Entry 6QPH (X-ray diffraction, 3.40 A resolution); this record covers chains A and C of the 11 polymer chains in the assembly.

# Chain A
Molecule: Photosystem I P700 chlorophyll a apoprotein A1
Source organism: Dunaliella salina
Notes: EC 1.97.1.12
UniProt: D0FXV2 (D0FXV2_DUNSA); residue numbers follow UniProt; this construct covers 13-751
Chain sequence (739 residues; each row starts with the number of its first residue):
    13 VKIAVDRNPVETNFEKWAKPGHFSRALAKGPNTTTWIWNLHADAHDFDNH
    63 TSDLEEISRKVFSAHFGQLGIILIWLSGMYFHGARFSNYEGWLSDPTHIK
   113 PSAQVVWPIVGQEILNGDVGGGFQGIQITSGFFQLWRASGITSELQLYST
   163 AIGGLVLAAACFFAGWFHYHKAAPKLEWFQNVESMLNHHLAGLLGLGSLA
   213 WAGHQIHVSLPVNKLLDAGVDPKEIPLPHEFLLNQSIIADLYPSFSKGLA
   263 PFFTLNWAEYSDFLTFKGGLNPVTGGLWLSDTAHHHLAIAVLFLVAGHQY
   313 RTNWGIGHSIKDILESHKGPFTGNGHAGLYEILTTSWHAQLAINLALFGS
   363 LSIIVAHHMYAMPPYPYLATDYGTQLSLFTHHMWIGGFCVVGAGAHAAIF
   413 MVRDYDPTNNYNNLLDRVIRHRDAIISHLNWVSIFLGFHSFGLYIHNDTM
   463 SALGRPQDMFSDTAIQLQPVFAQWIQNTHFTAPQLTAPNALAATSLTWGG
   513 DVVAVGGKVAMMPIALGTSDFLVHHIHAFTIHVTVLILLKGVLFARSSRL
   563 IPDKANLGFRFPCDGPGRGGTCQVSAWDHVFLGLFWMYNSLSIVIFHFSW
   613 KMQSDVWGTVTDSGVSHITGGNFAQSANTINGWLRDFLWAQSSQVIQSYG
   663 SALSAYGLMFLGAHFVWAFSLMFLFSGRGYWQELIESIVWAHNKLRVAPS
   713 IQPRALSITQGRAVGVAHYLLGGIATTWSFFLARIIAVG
Ion coordination: chlorophyll a Mg near Q124 (its only coordinating residue here); 4Fe-4S cluster Fe: C575, C584 (shared with 2 residues of chain B)
Small-molecule neighbours:
  - beta-carotene (BCR), molecule 1: I84, W87, L88, L208, G209
  - beta-carotene (BCR), molecule 2: T162, G165, G166, L169, L208, L211, A212, F264
  - beta-carotene (BCR), molecule 3: A354, A358, L359, S362, V402, A405, G406, A409, L550, V554
  - beta-carotene (BCR), molecule 4: N442, I446, F450
  - beta-carotene (BCR), molecule 5: M671, G674, A675, F677, V678, L733, I736, A737, W740
  - chlorophyll a isomer (CL0): Y600, N601, S604, I605, F608, L650, S654, I658, F672, H676, W679, Y731, T738, T739, F742
  - chlorophyll a (CLA), molecule 1: V13, K14, I15, W190, S196, H200, L208, W316
  - chlorophyll a (CLA), molecule 2: I15, F74, F78, L169, A172, C173, A176, F179, H180, A184, W190
  - chlorophyll a (CLA), molecule 3: V22, T24, N25, F26, K28, W29, H34, F59, E68, K72, S75, A76, G79, F174, G177, W178, Y181, H182
  - chlorophyll a (CLA), molecule 4: W29, P32, W48, I49, W50, L52, H53
  - chlorophyll a (CLA), molecule 5: W29, H34, F35, L52, H53, A56, H57, F59, H62, A76, G79, Q80
  - chlorophyll a (CLA), molecule 6: T46, I49, W50, I697, I700, V701, H704, V709, P711, P715, R716, L718
  - chlorophyll a (CLA), molecule 7: W50, F677, V678, F681, L718, Q722, A725, V726, A729, H730, L733
  - chlorophyll a (CLA), molecule 8: H53, A54, D55, A56, H57, D58, H350, L353, L357, F400, C401, V403, G404, A407, H408, I411, R415, F571, R572, W589, V592, L596
  - chlorophyll a (CLA), molecule 9: H57, F59, I69, V73, A76, H77, Q80, L81, L85, L88, W349, H350, Q352, L353, N356, L357
  - chlorophyll a (CLA), molecule 10: H57, Q80, I83, I84, W87, L357, F360, I397, F400
  - chlorophyll a (CLA), molecule 11: F74, H77, F78, L81, W190, F191, N193, S196, M197, H200, H201, L205, W349
  - chlorophyll a (CLA), molecule 12: I86, W87, S89, G90, M91, F93, H94, F98, Q116, V117, W119
  - chlorophyll a (CLA), molecule 13: W87, M91, H94, A115, Q116, Q139, I140, T141, S142, F144, A667, Y668, M671, W740, L744
  - chlorophyll a (CLA), molecule 14: W87, M91, T141, S142, F144, S389, T392, H393, W396, I397, F400, I736, T739, W740
  - chlorophyll a (CLA), molecule 15: W87, L88, S142, G143, F144, L147, F360, L363, S364, V367, M371, Y377, L390, H393, H394, I397
  - chlorophyll a (CLA), molecule 16: Q116, V117, V118, W119, I121, V122, Q124, L127, I138, A667, L670, M671
  - chlorophyll a (CLA), molecule 17: S151, Q158, S161, T162, G165, G209, A212, W213, H216
  - chlorophyll a (CLA), molecule 18: V194, M197, L198, H201, I322, Y342, L345, Q352, I355, N356, L359
  - chlorophyll a (CLA), molecule 19: L198, L202, L206, L304, F305, A308, Y312, I322, I325, L359
  - chlorophyll a (CLA), molecule 20: N199, H200, A203, G204, L208, L306, G309, H310, Q311, Y312, T314, W316, I318
  - chlorophyll a (CLA), molecule 21: L205, L206, G209, S210, W213, Q217, H297, H298, I301, F305, V367, M371, P376, Y377
  - chlorophyll a (CLA), molecule 22: L211, A212, G215, I218, H219, F257, S258, L261, F264, Y272, F275, L276, L299
  - chlorophyll a (CLA), molecule 23: F264, W269, Y272, L276, F278, H296, L299, A300, V303, N501
  - chlorophyll a (CLA), molecule 24: D293, H296, H297, A300, L304, H370, M374, T506
  - chlorophyll a (CLA), molecule 25: Q311, G317, I318, G319, H320
  - chlorophyll a (CLA), molecule 26: H320, I325, S328, H329
  - chlorophyll a (CLA), molecule 27: I325, L326, H329, H338, L341, L426, V430
  - chlorophyll a (CLA), molecule 28: K330, G331, P332, F333
  - chlorophyll a (CLA), molecule 29: F333, T334, L426, R429, V430, R432, H433, I437, H440
  - chlorophyll a (CLA), molecule 30: L359, L363, I366, H369, H370, Y372, A373, M374, T506, S507, T509, W510
  - chlorophyll a (CLA), molecule 31: S362, I365, I366, H369, M395, V402, I543, T546, V547, L550, M599, S602, L603
  - chlorophyll a (CLA), molecule 32: H369, Y372, F391, F483, A484, I487, Q488, T509, W510, L528, H536, H539, I543, V606, H609, F610, K613
  - chlorophyll a (CLA), molecule 33: I437, L441, V444, A540, I543, H544, V547
  - chlorophyll a (CLA), molecule 34: S439, H440, N442, W443, I446
  - chlorophyll a (CLA), molecule 35: N442, S445, I446, G449, F450, F453, I457, F541, L548, I549, L594, F597, W598
  - chlorophyll a (CLA), molecule 36: W443, I446, F447, F450, H451
  - chlorophyll a (CLA), molecule 37: V444, F447, L448, P481, V482, F483, A484, F533, H536, H537, A540, H544
  - chlorophyll a (CLA), molecule 38: F450, H451, G454, L455, I457, H458, M462, R467, D470, F472
  - chlorophyll a (CLA), molecule 39: F453, I457, F541, F597, W598, N601, I642, W679, Y731
  - chlorophyll a (CLA), molecule 40: T461, A464, L465
  - chlorophyll a (CLA), molecule 41: W486, I487, T490, H491, A494, T498, A499, T506
  - chlorophyll a (CLA), molecule 42: L497, T498, A499, P500, N501, A502
  - chlorophyll a (CLA), molecule 43: L670, M671, L673, G674, H676, F677, W679, A680, L683
  - chlorophyll a (CLA), molecule 44: F677, A680, F681, L683, M684, F687, S688, Y692, W693, L696
  - chlorophyll a (CLA), molecule 45: I700, A703, H704, L707, V709
  - chlorophyll a (CLA), molecule 46: A703, K706, L707
  - phylloquinone (PQN): M684, F685, S688, G689, R690, W693, A717, L718, G723
  - 4Fe-4S cluster (SF4): C575, G577, P578, T583, C584, I720, R724

# Chain C
Molecule: Photosystem I iron-sulfur center
Source organism: Dunaliella salina
Notes: EC 1.97.1.12
UniProt: D0FXW7 (D0FXW7_DUNSA); residue numbers follow UniProt; this construct covers 2-81
Chain sequence (80 residues; numbered 2 to 81; the number before each row is that of its first residue):
     2 AHVVKIYDTCIGCTQCVRACPLDVLEMVPWDGCKAAQMASSPRTEDCVGC
    52 KRCETACPTDFLSVRVYLGNESTRSLGLAY
Ion coordination: 4Fe-4S cluster Fe site 1: C11, C14, C17, C58; 4Fe-4S cluster Fe site 2: C21, C48, C51, C54
Small-molecule neighbours:
  - 4Fe-4S cluster (SF4), molecule 1: C11, I12, G13, C14, T15, Q16, C17, M28, A40, C58, P59, T60, S64
  - 4Fe-4S cluster (SF4), molecule 2: C21, P22, L23, V25, C48, V49, G50, C51, K52, R53, C54, V67

# How chain A and chain C interact
Pairs across the interface - 18 pairs, chain A then chain C:
  R561(A) - A80(C)
  L562(A) - G78(C)
  D565(A) - R53(C)  salt bridge
  D576(A) - C51(C)
  D576(A) - R53(C)  salt bridge
  G577(A) - C51(C)
  P578(A) - G50(C)
  P578(A) - C51(C)
  G579(A) - V49(C)
  G579(A) - G50(C)  hydrogen bond (backbone-backbone)
  G579(A) - C51(C)
  R580(A) - V49(C)
  R580(A) - C51(C)
  R580(A) - S76(C)  hydrogen bond (backbone-backbone)
  R580(A) - L77(C)
  R580(A) - G78(C)
  G581(A) - E72(C)
  G581(A) - L77(C)
Interface residues without a listed pair, chain A (10 interface residues in all): L569
Interface residues without a listed pair, chain C (11 interface residues in all): P22, K52

# Overview
The interface between chain A and chain C involves 10 residues on one side and 11 on the other; the contacts
include 2 hydrogen bonds and 2 salt bridges. Polar pairs include D565(A)-R53(C), D576(A)-R53(C) and
G579(A)-G50(C).
Here chain A is Photosystem I P700 chlorophyll a apoprotein A1 and chain C is Photosystem I iron-sulfur
center, both from Dunaliella salina. Entry 6QPH (Dunaliella minimal PSI complex) was determined by X-ray
diffraction (same publication as 6RHZ).
